PDB entry 8SB3 | electron microscopy, 4.10 A resolution (low resolution: residue-level contacts below are approximate; hydrogen-bond / salt-bridge calls are withheld) | chains F and H of the 12 polymer chains in the assembly

Chain F:
Molecule: CH848.10.17 gp120
Source organism: HIV-1 06TG.HT008
Reference sequence: A0A1W6IPB2 (A0A1W6IPB2_9HIV1); the construct lacks a stretch of the UniProt sequence and is renumbered around it, so the offset changes along the chain: 34-139 = UniProt 30-135; 150-185 = UniProt 136-171; 186-309 = UniProt 174-297; 312-321 = UniProt 298-307; 3 more segments
Chain sequence (471 residues; numbered 31 to 513 plus 3 insertion-coded residues; 15 numbers in that range are skipped by the numbering (no residue carries them; nothing is unmodelled there); the number before each row is that of its first residue; a row labelled like 185A-185B holds insertion residues (185A, then the next letters in order)):
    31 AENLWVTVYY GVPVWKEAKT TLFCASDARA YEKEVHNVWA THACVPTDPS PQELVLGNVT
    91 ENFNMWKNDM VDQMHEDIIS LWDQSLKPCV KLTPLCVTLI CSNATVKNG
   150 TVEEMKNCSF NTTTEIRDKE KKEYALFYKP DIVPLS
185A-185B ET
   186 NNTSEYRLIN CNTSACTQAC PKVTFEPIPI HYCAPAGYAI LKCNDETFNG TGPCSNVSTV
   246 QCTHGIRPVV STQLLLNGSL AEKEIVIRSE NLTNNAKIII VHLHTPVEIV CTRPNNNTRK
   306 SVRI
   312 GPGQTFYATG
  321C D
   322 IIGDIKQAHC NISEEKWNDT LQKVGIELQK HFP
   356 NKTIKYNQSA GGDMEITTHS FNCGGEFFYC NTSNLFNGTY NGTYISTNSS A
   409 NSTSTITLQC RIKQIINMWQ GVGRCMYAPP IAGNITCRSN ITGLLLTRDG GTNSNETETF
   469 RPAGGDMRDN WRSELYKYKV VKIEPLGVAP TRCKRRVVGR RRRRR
Not modelled in the structure: 31, 506-513
Differences from the reference sequence: expression tag (31-33, 512-513); conflict Cys201 (Val189 in A0A1W6IPB2), Cys433 (Ala417 in A0A1W6IPB2), Lys490 (Glu474 in A0A1W6IPB2), Glu492 (Gln476 in A0A1W6IPB2), Val496 (Ile480 in A0A1W6IPB2), Arg500 (Gly484 in A0A1W6IPB2), Cys501 (Ala485 in A0A1W6IPB2), Gly507 (Glu491 in A0A1W6IPB2), Arg509 (Glu493 in A0A1W6IPB2), Arg510 (Lys494 in A0A1W6IPB2)
Disulfide bonds: Cys54-Cys74, Cys119-Cys205, Cys126-Cys196, Cys131-Cys157, Cys201-Cys433, Cys218-Cys247, Cys228-Cys239, Cys296-Cys331, Cys378-Cys445, Cys385-Cys418
Covalently attached groups: N-acetylglucosamine (NAG) linked to Asn156, Asn442; glycan linked to Asn301, Asn332

Chain H:
Molecule: DH270.2 Variable Heavy chain
Source organism: Homo sapiens
Chain sequence (127 residues; each row starts with the number of its first residue):
     1 EVQLVESGPE LKEPGASVKV SCKASGYTFT DYYIHWVRQA PGQGLEWMAW INPTTGRSSF
    61 ARGFQGRVTM TRETSVSTAY MELRRLRSDD TAVYYCAKAG YIALYVDYSG YPNFNSWGQG
   121 TLVTVSS
Not modelled in the structure: 127
Disulfide bonds: Cys22-Cys96

Chain F / chain H interface:
Residue-residue contacts (23; chain F residue first):
  Val136(F) - Thr55(H)
  Lys137(F) - Thr54(H)
  Lys137(F) - Arg72(H)
  Thr150(F) - Thr55(H)
  Val151(F) - Thr55(H)
  Pro299(F) - Tyr105(H)
  Pro299(F) - Asp107(H)
  Asp321C(F) - Arg57(H)
  Ile322(F) - Arg57(H)
  Gly324(F) - Arg57(H)
  Asp325(F) - Tyr33(H)
  Asp325(F) - Asn52(H)
  Asp325(F) - Asp107(H)
  Asp325(F) - Ser109(H)
  Lys327(F) - Tyr33(H)
  Lys327(F) - Ala103(H)
  Lys327(F) - Leu104(H)
  Lys327(F) - Val106(H)
  Lys327(F) - Asp107(H)
  His330(F) - Tyr105(H)
  Thr415(F) - Tyr105(H)
  Gln417(F) - Leu104(H)
  Gln417(F) - Tyr105(H)
Also at the interface, not in a pair above, chain F (14 interface residues in all): Gln328

Overview:
14 residues of chain F and 12 residues of chain H are in contact. Covalently linked N-acetylglucosamine: at
Asn156(F) and Asn442(F).
Chain F is CH848.10.17 gp120 (HIV-1 06TG.HT008) and chain H is DH270.2 Variable Heavy chain (Homo sapiens);
the structure, CryoEM structure of DH270.2-CH848.10.17, was determined by electron microscopy (same
publication as 8SAL, 8SAN, 8SAQ, 8SAR, 8SAS, 8SAT and 9 further entries).
